Entry 1NJT (X-ray diffraction, 2.50 A resolution); this record covers chains A and E of the 4 polymer chains in the assembly.

Chain A:
Protein: Capsid protein P40
Organism: Human herpesvirus 5
Notes: EC 3.4.21.97; fragment: Assemblin
UniProtKB: P16753 (VP40_HCMVA); residue numbers follow UniProt; this construct covers 1-256
Amino-acid sequence (256 residues; row label = number of the first residue in the row):
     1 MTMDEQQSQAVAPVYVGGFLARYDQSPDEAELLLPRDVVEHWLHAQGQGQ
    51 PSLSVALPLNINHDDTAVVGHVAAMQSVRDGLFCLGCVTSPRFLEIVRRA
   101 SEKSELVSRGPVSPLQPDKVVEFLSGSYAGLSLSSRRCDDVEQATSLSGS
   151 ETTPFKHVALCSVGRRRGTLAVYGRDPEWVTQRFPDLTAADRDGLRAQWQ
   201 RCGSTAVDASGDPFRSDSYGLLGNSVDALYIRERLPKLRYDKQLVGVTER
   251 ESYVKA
Unresolved in the structure: 1-2, 47-54, 140-152, 204-210
Differences from the reference sequence: engineered mutation Gln-143 (Ala in P16753)
Swiss-Prot annotation at these positions:
  - active site (Charge relay system): His-63, Ser-132, His-157
  - site (Cleavage): Ala-209, Ser-210, Ala-256
  - mutagenesis: Ser-134 (S134A: Almost complete loss of protease catalytic activity), His-157 (H157A/Q: 22-fold loss of protease catalytic activity; H157E: 12-fold loss of protease catalytic activity), Ser-225 (S225Y: 150-fold reduced catalytic efficiency), Asp-227 (D227N: 1300-fold reduced catalytic efficiency), Leu-229 (L229R: 1800-fold reduced catalytic efficiency)

Chain E:
Protein: Peptidomimetic Inhibitor
Amino-acid sequence (6 residues; each row starts with the number of its first residue):
   260 XVDNAX
Modified / non-standard residues: ACE (acetyl group) at position 260, CFT (trifluoromethane) at position 265; Asp-262 (3,3-dimethyl aspartic acid; DMK); Asn-263 (n4,n4-dimethyl-asparagine; DMH)

How chain A and chain E interact:
Residue-residue contacts (30):
  Glu-31(A) with Asp-262(E)
  Leu-32(A) with Asp-262(E)
  His-63(A) with Asn-263(E); Ala-264(E); CFT_265(E)
  Leu-131(A) with Ala-264(E)
  Ser-132(A) with Asn-263(E); Ala-264(E), covalent bond; CFT_265(E)
  Leu-133(A) with Asp-262(E); Asn-263(E); Ala-264(E), hydrogen bond (backbone-backbone)
  Ser-134(A) with Val-261(E); Asp-262(E); Asn-263(E)
  Ser-135(A) with Val-261(E); Asp-262(E), hydrogen bond (backbone-backbone)
  Arg-136(A) with ACE_260(E); Asp-262(E)
  Arg-137(A) with ACE_260(E), hydrogen bond (backbone-backbone); Val-261(E); Asp-262(E)
  Cys-161(A) with CFT_265(E)
  Val-163(A) with CFT_265(E)
  Gly-164(A) with Ala-264(E)
  Arg-165(A) with Asp-262(E); Asn-263(E), hydrogen bond (side chain-backbone); Ala-264(E), hydrogen bond (backbone-backbone); CFT_265(E)
  Arg-166(A) with Ala-264(E)
Other interface residues (no listed pair), chain A (16 interface residues in all): Lys-156

Overview:
16 residues of chain A and 6 residues of chain E are in contact, with 1 covalent bond and 5 hydrogen bonds.
Polar pairs include Arg-165(A)/Asn-263(E), Leu-133(A)/Ala-264(E) and Ser-135(A)/Asp-262(E). Curated annotation
(UniProt) lists 3 active-site residues and 5 mutagenesis sites on chain A.
Chain A is Capsid protein P40 (Human herpesvirus 5) and chain E is Peptidomimetic Inhibitor; the structure,
Complex structure of hcmv protease and a peptidomimetic inhibitor, was determined by X-ray diffraction
together with 1NJU, 1NKK and 1NKM from the same study.
